6S3Z - chain A; structure by X-ray diffraction, 1.85 A resolution.

[Chain A]
Name: Beta-fructofuranosidase
Source organism: Phaffia rhodozyma
UniProtKB: J7HDY4 (J7HDY4_PHARH); residue numbers follow UniProt; this construct covers 1-665
Chain sequence (665 residues; each row starts with the number of its first residue):
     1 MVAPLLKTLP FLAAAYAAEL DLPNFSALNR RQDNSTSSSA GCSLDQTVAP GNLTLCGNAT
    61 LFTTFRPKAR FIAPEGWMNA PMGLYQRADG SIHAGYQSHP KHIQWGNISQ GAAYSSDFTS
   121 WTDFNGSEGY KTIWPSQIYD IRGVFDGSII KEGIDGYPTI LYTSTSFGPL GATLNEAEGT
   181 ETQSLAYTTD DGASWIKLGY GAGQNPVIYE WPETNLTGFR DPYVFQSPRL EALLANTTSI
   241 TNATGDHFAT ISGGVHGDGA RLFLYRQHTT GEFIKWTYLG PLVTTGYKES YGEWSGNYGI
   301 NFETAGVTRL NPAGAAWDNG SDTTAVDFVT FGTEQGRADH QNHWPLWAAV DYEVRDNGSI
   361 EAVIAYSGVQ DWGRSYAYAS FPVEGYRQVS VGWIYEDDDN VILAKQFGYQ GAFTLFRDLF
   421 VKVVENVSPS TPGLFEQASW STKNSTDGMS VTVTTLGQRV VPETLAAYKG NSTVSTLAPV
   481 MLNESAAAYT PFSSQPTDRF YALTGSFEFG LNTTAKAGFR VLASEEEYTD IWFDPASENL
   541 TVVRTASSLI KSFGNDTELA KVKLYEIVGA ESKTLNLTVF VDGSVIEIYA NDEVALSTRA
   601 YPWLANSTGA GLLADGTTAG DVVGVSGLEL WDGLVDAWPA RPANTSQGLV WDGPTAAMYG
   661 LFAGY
Unresolved in the structure: 1-41
Disulfide bonds: Cys-42/Cys-56
Covalent attachments: N-acetylglucosamine (NAG) linked to Asn-52, Asn-125, Asn-215, Asn-236, Asn-242, Asn-319, Asn-357, Asn-444, Asn-471, Asn-483, Asn-512, Asn-539, Asn-555, Asn-576, Asn-606, Asn-644; glycan linked to Asn-58, Asn-107
Differences from the reference sequence: conflict Val-2 (Ile in J7HDY4), Ala-663 (Ser in J7HDY4), Tyr-665 (Arg in J7HDY4); engineered mutation Ala-80 (Asp in J7HDY4)
Ligand contacts:
  - beta-D-fructofuranose (FRU): Asn-79, Ala-80, Gln-97, Trp-105, Ile-108, Phe-145, Asp-146, Arg-220, Asp-221, Glu-303, Thr-304, Tyr-376, Ala-377, Trp-393
  - 1,4-benzoquinone (PLQ), molecule 1: Trp-77, Asn-79, Trp-105, Trp-393
  - 1,4-benzoquinone (PLQ), molecule 2: Gln-86, Gly-90, Ile-92, Ser-116, Asp-117, Phe-118, Val-383, Glu-463
  - 1,4-benzoquinone (PLQ), molecule 3: Asp-123, Ala-640, Arg-641, Pro-642, Thr-645
From the paper describing this entry:
  - binding site for 1,4-benzoquinone: Trp-105, Glu-303, Gln-341
  - binding site for 1,2-ethanediol: Glu-303
  - conformationally variable residues (order/disorder transition): Glu-334 to Asn-342 (citing earlier work)
  - mutagenesis - D80A: abolished catalytic activity
  - catalytic residues: Asp-221, Glu-303, Glu-334 (citing earlier work)

[Summary]
Chain A binds beta-D-fructofuranose and 3 copies of 1,4-benzoquinone. N-acetylglucosamine is covalently linked
to Asn-52, Asn-58, Asn-107, Asn-125, Asn-215 and Asn-236 and 12 more. From the paper: catalytic residues
Asp-221, Glu-303 and Glu-334; D80A abolishes catalytic activity.
Chain A is Beta-fructofuranosidase (Phaffia rhodozyma); the structure, Structure Of D80A-Fructofuranosidase
From Xanthophyllomyces Dendrorhous Complexed With Fructose And hydroquinone, was determined by X-ray
diffraction (same publication as 6S2G, 6S82, 6FJG and 6FJE).
